Entry 9VAK (X-ray diffraction, 2.00 A resolution); this record covers chain B.

Chain B:
Molecule: Lacto-N-biosidase
From: Bifidobacterium bifidum JCM 1254
Notes: EC 3.2.1.140
Reference sequence: B3TLD6 (LNBB_BIFB1); residue numbers follow UniProt; this construct covers 775-938
Amino-acid sequence (183 residues; each row starts with the number of its first residue):
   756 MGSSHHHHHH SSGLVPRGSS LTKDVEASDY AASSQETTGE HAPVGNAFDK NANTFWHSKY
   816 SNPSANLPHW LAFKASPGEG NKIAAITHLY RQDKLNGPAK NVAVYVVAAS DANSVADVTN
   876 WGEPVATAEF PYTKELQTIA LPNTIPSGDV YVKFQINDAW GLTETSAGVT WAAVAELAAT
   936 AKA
Disordered / not traced: 756-776
Differences from the reference sequence: initiating methionine (756); expression tag (757-774)
Metal / ion sites: Ca2+: N801, D804, N806, T809, A930, E931
What the authors report for this chain:
  - binding site for beta-D-galactopyranose: E795, H812, Y815, R846, K849, N851, W926
  - binding site for N-acetylglucosamine: K849, N851
  - specificity-determining residues: N851
  - specificity-determining residues: K849 (proposed by the authors, not directly observed)

Overview:
N801, D804, N806, T809, A930 and E931 coordinate Ca2+. The paper reports a binding site for
beta-D-galactopyranose at E795, H812 and Y815 among others; a binding site for N-acetylglucosamine at K849 and
N851.
Chain B is Lacto-N-biosidase (Bifidobacterium bifidum JCM 1254); the structure, Carbohydrate-binding module 32
of LnbB from Bifidobacterium bifidum, LNB complex, was determined by X-ray diffraction together with 9WFH from
the same study.
